PDB entry 8CG5 | electron microscopy, 2.70 A resolution | chains A and B of the 3 polymer chains in the assembly

Chain A (and B):
Molecule: Non-reducing polyketide synthase CTB1
Source organism: Cercospora nicotianae
Notes: EC 2.3.1.-; chain B of this document is another copy of the same molecule, construct and numbering; everything in this record applies to it too
UniProt: Q6DQW3 (CTB1_CERNC); numbering as in UniProt (aligned over 1-1293)
Amino-acid sequence (1304 residues; row label = number of the first residue in the row):
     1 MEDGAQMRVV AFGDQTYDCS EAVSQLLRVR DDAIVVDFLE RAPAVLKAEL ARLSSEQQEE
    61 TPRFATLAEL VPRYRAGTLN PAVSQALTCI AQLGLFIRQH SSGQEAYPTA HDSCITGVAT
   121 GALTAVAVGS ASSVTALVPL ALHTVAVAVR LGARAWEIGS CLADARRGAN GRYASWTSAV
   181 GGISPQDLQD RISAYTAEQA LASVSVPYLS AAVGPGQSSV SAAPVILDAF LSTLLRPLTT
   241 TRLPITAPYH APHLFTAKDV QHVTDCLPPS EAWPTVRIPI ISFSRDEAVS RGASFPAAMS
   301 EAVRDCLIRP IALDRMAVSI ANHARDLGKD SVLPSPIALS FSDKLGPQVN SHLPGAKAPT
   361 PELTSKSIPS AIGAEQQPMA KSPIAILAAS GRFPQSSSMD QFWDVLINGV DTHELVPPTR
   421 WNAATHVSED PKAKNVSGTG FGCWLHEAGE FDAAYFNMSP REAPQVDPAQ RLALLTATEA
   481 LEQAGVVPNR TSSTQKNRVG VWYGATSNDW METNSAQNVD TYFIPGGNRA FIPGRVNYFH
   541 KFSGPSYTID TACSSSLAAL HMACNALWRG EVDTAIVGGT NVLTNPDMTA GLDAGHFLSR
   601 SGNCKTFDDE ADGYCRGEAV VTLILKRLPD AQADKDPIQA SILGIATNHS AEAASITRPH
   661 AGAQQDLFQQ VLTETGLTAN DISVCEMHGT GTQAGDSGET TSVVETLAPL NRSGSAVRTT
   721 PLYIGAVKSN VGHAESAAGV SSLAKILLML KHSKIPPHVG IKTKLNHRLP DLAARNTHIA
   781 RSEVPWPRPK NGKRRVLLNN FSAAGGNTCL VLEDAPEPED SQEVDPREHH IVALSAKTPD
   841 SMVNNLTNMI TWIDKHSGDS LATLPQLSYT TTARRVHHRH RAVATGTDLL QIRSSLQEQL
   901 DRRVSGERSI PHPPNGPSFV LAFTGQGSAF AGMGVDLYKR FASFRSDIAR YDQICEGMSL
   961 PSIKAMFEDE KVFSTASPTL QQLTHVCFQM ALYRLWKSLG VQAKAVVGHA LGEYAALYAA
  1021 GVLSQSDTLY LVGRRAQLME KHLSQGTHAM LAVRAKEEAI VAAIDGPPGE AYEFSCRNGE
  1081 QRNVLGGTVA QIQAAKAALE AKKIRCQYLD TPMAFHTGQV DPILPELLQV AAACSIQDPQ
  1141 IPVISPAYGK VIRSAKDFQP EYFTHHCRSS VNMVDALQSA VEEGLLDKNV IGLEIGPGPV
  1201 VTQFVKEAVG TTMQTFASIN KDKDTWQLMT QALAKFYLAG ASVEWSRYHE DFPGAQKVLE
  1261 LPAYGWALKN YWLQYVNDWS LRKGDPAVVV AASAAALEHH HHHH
Not modelled in the structure: 1-4, 1287-1304
Glycans and other covalent adducts: compound 42X linked to Cys-553
Differences from the reference sequence: engineered mutation Ala-119 (Cys in Q6DQW3), Ala-321 (Thr in Q6DQW3), Ala-1010 (Ser in Q6DQW3); expression tag (1294-1304)
Small-molecule neighbours: 42X (N~3~-[(2R)-2-hydroxy-3,3-dimethyl-4-(phosphonooxy)butanoyl]-N-[2-(propanoylamino)ethyl]-beta-alaninamide): Leu-592, Gly-595, His-596, Phe-597, Tyr-614, Thr-657, Arg-658, Pro-659, His-688, Thr-690, Thr-692, His-733, Ser-802, Ala-803
Curated features (UniProtKB/Swiss-Prot):
  - active site (For beta-ketoacyl synthase activity): Cys-553, His-688, His-733

How chain A and chain B interact:
Residue-residue contacts - 227 pairs, chain A then chain B:
  Ala-33(A) with Asp-37(B)
  Ile-34(A) with Ile-34(B), hydrophobic
  Asp-37(A) with Ala-33(B)
  Glu-40(A) with Pro-378(B); Met-379(B)
  Arg-41(A) with Ala-374(B), hydrogen bond (side chain-backbone); Gln-376(B), hydrogen bond (side chain-backbone); Gln-377(B); Pro-378(B)
  Ala-44(A) with Gly-373(B); Gln-376(B)
  Val-45(A) with Ile-372(B); Ala-374(B), hydrophobic
  Ala-48(A) with Ile-372(B)
  Ser-55(A) with Ser-998(B); Arg-1247(B)
  Glu-56(A) with Arg-994(B), salt bridge
  Glu-59(A) with Arg-1247(B), salt bridge
  Arg-63(A) with Ser-492(B); Gln-495(B)
  Ala-65(A) with Arg-498(B)
  Gln-104(A) with Thr-135(B); Ala-136(B)
  Val-134(A) with Thr-135(B)
  Ala-136(A) with Gln-104(B)
  Leu-142(A) with Ala-374(B), hydrophobic
  His-143(A) with Pro-369(B), hydrogen bond (side chain-backbone); Ser-370(B); Ala-371(B)
  Glu-157(A) with Arg-950(B), salt bridge
  Ile-158(A) with Gln-953(B)
  Cys-161(A) with Ile-954(B), hydrophobic; Gln-1025(B); Ser-1026(B)
  Leu-162(A) with Ser-1024(B), hydrogen bond (backbone-side chain); Ser-1026(B)
  Asp-164(A) with Leu-1023(B); Gln-1137(B)
  Ala-165(A) with Gln-1137(B)
  Arg-166(A) with Gln-1137(B), hydrogen bond
  Arg-167(A) with Gly-1021(B), hydrogen bond (side chain-backbone); Gln-1137(B); Asp-1138(B), hydrogen bond (side chain-backbone); Gln-1140(B), hydrogen bond
  Ala-200(A) with Ala-1133(B)
  Val-204(A) with Gly-957(B); Met-958(B), hydrophobic
  Thr-256(A) with Gln-953(B), hydrogen bond
  Asp-259(A) with Gln-953(B), hydrogen bond
  Pro-268(A) with Pro-369(B), hydrophobic
  Ala-272(A) with Lys-366(B); Ile-368(B)
  Trp-273(A) with Ile-368(B), hydrophobic
  Lys-366(A) with Ser-270(B), hydrogen bond; Glu-271(B), salt bridge; Ala-272(B)
  Ile-368(A) with Leu-140(B), hydrophobic; Ala-272(B), hydrophobic; Trp-273(B), hydrophobic
  Pro-369(A) with His-143(B), hydrogen bond (backbone-side chain); Pro-268(B), hydrophobic; Trp-273(B)
  Ala-371(A) with His-143(B)
  Ile-372(A) with Val-45(B); Ala-48(B)
  Gly-373(A) with Ala-44(B)
  Ala-374(A) with Arg-41(B), hydrogen bond (backbone-side chain); Val-45(B), hydrophobic
  Pro-378(A) with Glu-40(B)
  Met-379(A) with Glu-40(B)
  Lys-434(A) with Gln-517(B), hydrogen bond (side chain-backbone); Asn-518(B)
  Asn-435(A) with Ala-516(B), hydrogen bond (side chain-backbone); Asn-518(B); Val-519(B), hydrogen bond (side chain-backbone)
  Thr-491(A) with Arg-63(B)
  Ser-492(A) with Arg-63(B)
  Gln-495(A) with Arg-63(B)
  Arg-498(A) with Ala-65(B)
  Thr-506(A) with Asn-528(B)
  Asn-508(A) with Arg-529(B)
  Met-511(A) with Met-588(B), hydrophobic
  Glu-512(A) with Glu-512(B); Lys-1283(B), hydrogen bond (backbone-side chain)
  Ala-516(A) with Asn-435(B), hydrogen bond (backbone-side chain); Asp-587(B); Lys-1283(B)
  Gln-517(A) with Lys-434(B), hydrogen bond (backbone-side chain); Lys-1283(B); Gly-1284(B)
  Asn-518(A) with Asn-435(B)
  Val-519(A) with Asn-435(B), hydrogen bond (backbone-side chain); Ala-590(B); Gly-591(B)
  Asp-520(A) with Ala-594(B)
  Thr-521(A) with Ala-594(B)
  Phe-523(A) with Asp-587(B); Met-588(B), hydrophobic; Gly-591(B)
  Ile-524(A) with Gly-591(B); Leu-592(B)
  Asn-528(A) with Thr-506(B)
  Arg-529(A) with Asn-508(B); Arg-529(B); Asp-550(B), salt bridge
  Ala-530(A) with Asp-550(B); Thr-551(B); Ala-804(B)
  Phe-531(A) with Ala-803(B); Ala-804(B), hydrophobic
  Gly-534(A) with His-649(B); Ile-656(B)
  Arg-535(A) with Ile-656(B)
  Asn-537(A) with His-649(B); Ala-651(B)
  Tyr-538(A) with Ala-651(B); Ala-653(B), hydrogen bond (side chain-backbone); Ala-654(B), hydrogen bond (side chain-backbone); Ser-655(B); Ile-656(B)
  Lys-541(A) with Ala-651(B), hydrogen bond (side chain-backbone)
  Phe-542(A) with Ala-651(B)
  Ser-543(A) with Asn-648(B); His-649(B)
  Gly-544(A) with His-649(B)
  Ser-546(A) with Thr-551(B); His-649(B)
  Tyr-547(A) with Thr-551(B); Ala-558(B), hydrophobic; His-561(B), hydrogen bond; Met-562(B), hydrophobic; Thr-647(B), hydrogen bond
  Thr-548(A) with Ile-549(B); Asp-550(B), hydrogen bond (backbone-backbone)
  Ile-549(A) with Thr-548(B); Ile-549(B), hydrophobic
  Asp-550(A) with Arg-529(B); Thr-548(B), hydrogen bond (backbone-backbone)
  Thr-551(A) with Ala-530(B); Ser-546(B); Tyr-547(B)
  Ala-552(A) with Ala-530(B), hydrophobic
  Ala-558(A) with Tyr-547(B), hydrophobic
  His-561(A) with Tyr-547(B), hydrogen bond; Glu-571(B), salt bridge
  Met-562(A) with Met-562(B), hydrophobic
  Asn-565(A) with Arg-569(B), hydrogen bond; Glu-571(B), hydrogen bond
  Trp-568(A) with Arg-569(B)
  Arg-569(A) with Asn-565(B); Trp-568(B)
  Glu-571(A) with His-561(B), salt bridge; Asn-565(B)
  Asp-587(A) with Ala-516(B); Phe-523(B)
  Met-588(A) with Met-511(B), hydrophobic
  Ala-590(A) with Val-519(B)
  Gly-591(A) with Val-519(B); Phe-523(B); Ile-524(B)
  Leu-592(A) with Ile-524(B)
  Ala-594(A) with Asp-520(B)
  Thr-647(A) with Tyr-547(B), hydrogen bond
  Asn-648(A) with Ser-543(B); Gly-544(B)
  His-649(A) with Asn-537(B); Phe-542(B); Ser-543(B), hydrogen bond (backbone-backbone); Gly-544(B); Ser-546(B)
  Ala-651(A) with Asn-537(B); Tyr-538(B); Lys-541(B), hydrogen bond (backbone-side chain); Phe-542(B)
  Glu-652(A) with Lys-541(B)
  Ala-653(A) with Tyr-538(B)
  Ala-654(A) with Tyr-538(B), hydrogen bond (backbone-side chain)
  Ser-655(A) with Tyr-538(B)
  Ile-656(A) with Phe-531(B), hydrophobic; Arg-535(B); Tyr-538(B)
  Ala-804(A) with Ala-530(B)
  Arg-950(A) with Glu-157(B), salt bridge; Cys-161(B)
  Gln-953(A) with Ile-158(B); Leu-254(B); Thr-256(B), hydrogen bond; Asp-259(B)
  Ile-954(A) with Cys-161(B), hydrophobic
  Gly-957(A) with Ser-203(B)
  Met-958(A) with Val-204(B), hydrophobic
  Lys-964(A) with Lys-258(B)
  Arg-994(A) with Glu-56(B), salt bridge
  Ser-998(A) with Ser-55(B)
  Gly-1021(A) with Asp-164(B)
  Leu-1023(A) with Asp-164(B)
  Ser-1024(A) with Cys-161(B); Leu-162(B), hydrogen bond (side chain-backbone)
  Gln-1025(A) with Cys-161(B), hydrogen bond
  Ser-1026(A) with Cys-161(B); Leu-162(B); Val-204(B)
  Tyr-1030(A) with Ala-202(B), hydrophobic
  Ala-1133(A) with Ala-200(B); Leu-201(B)
  Ser-1135(A) with Arg-166(B)
  Gln-1137(A) with Asp-164(B); Arg-166(B); Arg-167(B), hydrogen bond
  Gln-1140(A) with Arg-167(B)
  Arg-1247(A) with Ser-55(B); Glu-59(B), salt bridge
  Val-1276(A) with Gly-1284(B)
  Asn-1277(A) with Gly-1284(B); Asp-1285(B); Pro-1286(B)
  Trp-1279(A) with Lys-1283(B); Gly-1284(B)
  Arg-1282(A) with Asp-1285(B), hydrogen bond (side chain-backbone); Pro-1286(B)
  Lys-1283(A) with Glu-512(B), hydrogen bond (side chain-backbone); Ala-516(B); Gln-517(B)
  Gly-1284(A) with Asn-1277(B), hydrogen bond (backbone-side chain); Trp-1279(B)
  Asp-1285(A) with Arg-1282(B)
  Pro-1286(A) with Asn-1277(B)
Also at the interface, not in a pair above, chain A (151 interface residues in all): Lys-47, Ser-101, Thr-135, Leu-140, Ala-163, Leu-201, Ala-202, Leu-254, Phe-255, Ser-270, Pro-274, Ser-370, Gln-376, Asn-489, Arg-490, Lys-496, Trp-502, Pro-545, Gly-595, Ala-803, Ile-1136, Asp-1138
Also at the interface, not in a pair above, chain B (155 interface residues in all): Lys-47, Arg-52, Ser-101, Val-134, Pro-139, Leu-142, Ala-163, Ala-165, Val-225, Pro-274, Ser-367, Arg-490, Thr-491, Lys-496, Thr-521, Gly-534, Pro-545, Ala-552, Gly-595, Glu-652, Tyr-951, Tyr-1030, Pro-1139, Val-1276

Overview:
151 residues of chain A and 155 residues of chain B are in contact, with 41 hydrogen bonds and 10 salt
bridges. Polar pairs include Glu-56(A)/Arg-994(B), Glu-59(A)/Arg-1247(B) and Glu-157(A)/Arg-950(B). Compound
42X is covalently linked to Cys-553(A). UniProt lists 3 active-site residues on chain A.
Both chains are Non-reducing polyketide synthase CTB1 (Cercospora nicotianae). Entry 8CG5 (The ACP crosslinked
to the KS of the cercosporin fungal non-reducing polyketide synthase (NR-PKS) CTB1 (SAT-KS:ACP-MAT)) was
determined by electron microscopy.
